PDB entry 4RXQ | X-ray diffraction, 2.10 A resolution | chains A and B

[Chain A (and B)]
Name: Deoxynucleoside triphosphate triphosphohydrolase SAMHD1
Organism: Homo sapiens
Notes: EC 3.1.5.-; chain B of this document is another copy of the same molecule, construct and numbering; everything in this record applies to it too
Reference sequence: Q9Y3Z3 (SAMH1_HUMAN); residues 109-626 here = UniProt positions 109-626
Amino-acid sequence (539 residues; row label = number of the first residue in the row):
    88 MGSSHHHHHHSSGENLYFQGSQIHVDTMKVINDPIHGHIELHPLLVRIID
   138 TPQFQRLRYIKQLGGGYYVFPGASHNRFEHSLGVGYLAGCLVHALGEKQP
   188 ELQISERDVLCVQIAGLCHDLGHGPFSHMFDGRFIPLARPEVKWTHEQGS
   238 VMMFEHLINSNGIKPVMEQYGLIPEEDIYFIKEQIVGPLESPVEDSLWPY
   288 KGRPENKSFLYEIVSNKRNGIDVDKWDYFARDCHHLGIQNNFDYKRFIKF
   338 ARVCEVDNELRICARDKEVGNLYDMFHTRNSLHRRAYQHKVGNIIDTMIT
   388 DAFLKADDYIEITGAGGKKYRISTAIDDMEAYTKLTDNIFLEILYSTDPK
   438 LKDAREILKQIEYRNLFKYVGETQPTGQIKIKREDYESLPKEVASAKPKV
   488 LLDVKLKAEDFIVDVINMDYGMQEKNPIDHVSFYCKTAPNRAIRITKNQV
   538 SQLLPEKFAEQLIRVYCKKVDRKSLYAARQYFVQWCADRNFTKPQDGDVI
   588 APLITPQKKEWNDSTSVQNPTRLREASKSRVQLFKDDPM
Disordered / not traced: 88-113, 279-283, 600-626 (chain B: 88-101, 279-283, 600-626)
Sequence notes: expression tag (88-108); conflict Y266 (Cys in Q9Y3Z3)
Ligand contacts:
  - deoxyuridine-5'-triphosphate (DUT), molecule 1: V117, I118, N119, H125
  - deoxyuridine-5'-triphosphate (DUT), molecule 2: Q149, L150, R164, H215, V301, S302, G307, D309, D311, K312, Y315, D319, R366, H370, Y374, Q375
  - deoxyuridine-5'-triphosphate (DUT), molecule 3: V156, F157, P158, I325, R333, F337, R352, K354, N358, R372, H376, K377, V378, K523
  - GTP (guanosine-5'-triphosphate), molecule 1: K116, V117, I118, V133, I136, D137, Q142, R145, F165
  - GTP, molecule 2: Y155, V156, F157, P158, H376, V378, R451, L453, K455, K523
Curated features (UniProtKB/Swiss-Prot):
  - active site: H233
  - binding site (GTP): K116, V117, D137, Q142, R145, R451, K455, K523
  - binding site (dATP): N119, Q149, V156, R164, H210, H215, K312, Y315, D319, R333, R352, K354, N358, R366, Q375, H376, K377, K523
  - binding site (dCTP): N119, Q149, V156, R164, H210, H215, K312, Y315, D319, R333, R352, K354, R366, R372, Q375, H376, K377, K523
  - binding site (dGTP): N119, Q149, L150, V156, R164, K312, Y315, D319, R333, R352, K354, N358, R366, Y374, Q375, H376, K377, K523
  - binding site (dTTP): N119, Q149, V156, R164, H210, H215, K312, Y315, D319, R333, R352, K354, Q375, H376, K377, K523
  - binding site (Mn(2+)): H167, H206, D207, D311
  - modified residue: T592 (Microbial infection: Phosphothreonine)
  - cross-link (Glycyl lysine isopeptide (Lys-Gly)): K467 (interchain with G-Cter in SUMO2), K469 (interchain with G-Cter in SUMO2), K492 (interchain with G-Cter in SUMO2), K622 (interchain with G-Cter in SUMO2)
  - natural variant: D120 to H123 (deletion: In AGS5), H123 (H123P: In AGS5), R143 (R143C: In AGS5; R143H: In AGS5), R145 (R145Q: In AGS5), H167 (H167Y: In AGS5), I201 (I201N: In AGS5 and CHBL2), G209 (G209S: In AGS5), M254 (M254V: In AGS5), R290 (R290H: In AGS5), L369 (L369S: In AGS5), M385 (M385V: In AGS5), I448 (I448T: In AGS5), 1 further natural variant entry in UniProt
  - mutagenesis: H111 (H111R: Increased stability of the tetramer and increased deoxynucleoside triphosphate (dNTPase) activity; when associated with F-77 and F-80), D137 (D137A: Impairs homotetramerization and nearly abolishes dNTPase activity), Q142 (Q142E/A: Impairs homotetramerization and nearly abolishes dNTPase activity; when associated with K-145), R143 (R143A: Abolished ability to restrict infection by viruses), R145 (R145A: Impairs homotetramerization and nearly abolishes dNTPase activity. Abolished ability to restrict infection by viruses; R145K: Impairs homotetramerization and nearly abolishes dNTPase activity ...), Q149 (Q149A: Abolished dNTPase activity without affecting homotetramerization. Abolished dNTPase activity; when associated with A-319), R164 (R164A: Abolished ability to restrict infection by viruses), H167 (H167A: Abolished ability to restrict infection by viruses), H206 to D207 (Abolishes zinc binding and dNTPase activity. Does not affect ability to promote DNA end resection at stalled replication forks), H206 (H206A: Abolished ability to restrict infection by viruses), D207 (D207A: Abolished ability to restrict infection by viruses; D207N/A: Loss of dNTPase activity), H210 (H210A: Abolished dNTPase activity without affecting homotetramerization), 31 further mutagenesis entries in UniProt

[Chain A / chain B interface]
Pairs across the interface (64; chain A residue first):
  I118(A) with P158(B), hydrophobic
  N119(A) with P158(B); L323(B); G324(B), hydrogen bond (side chain-backbone)
  P121(A) with G159(B); H321(B); H322(B); G324(B)
  D137(A) with E449(B); Y450(B); R451(B)
  T138(A) with E449(B)
  P139(A) with E449(B); Y450(B)
  Q142(A) with E449(B)
  R145(A) with Y154(B), hydrogen bond (side chain-backbone); Y155(B)
  Y146(A) with Y155(B), hydrogen bond; F427(B); L428(B), hydrophobic
  Y154(A) with R145(B), hydrogen bond (backbone-side chain); N163(B), hydrogen bond; E166(B), hydrogen bond
  Y155(A) with R145(B); Y146(B), hydrogen bond
  P158(A) with I118(B), hydrophobic; N119(B); E166(B)
  G159(A) with P121(B)
  S161(A) with S161(B); H162(B); E166(B)
  H162(A) with S161(B)
  N163(A) with Y154(B), hydrogen bond
  E166(A) with Y154(B), hydrogen bond; P158(B); S161(B)
  N248(A) with Y450(B)
  H321(A) with P121(B); H321(B), hydrogen bond (side chain-backbone)
  H322(A) with P121(B); H322(B)
  L323(A) with N119(B)
  G324(A) with N119(B), hydrogen bond (backbone-side chain); P121(B)
  K421(A) with Y432(B)
  T423(A) with Y432(B), hydrogen bond
  N425(A) with N425(B); L428(B); Y432(B)
  F427(A) with Y146(B)
  L428(A) with Y146(B), hydrophobic; N425(B)
  Y432(A) with K421(B); T423(B), hydrogen bond; N425(B)
  E449(A) with D137(B); T138(B); P139(B); Q142(B)
  Y450(A) with D137(B); P139(B); N248(B)
  R451(A) with D137(B)
Other interface residues (no listed pair), chain A (39 interface residues in all): D120, F157, F165, L169, T400, T420, E429, T434
Other interface residues (no listed pair), chain B (39 interface residues in all): D120, V156, F165, L169, T400, T420, E429, T434

[Summary]
The chain A/chain B interface involves 39 residues from each chain, with 13 hydrogen bonds. Polar pairs
include N119(A)-G324(B), R145(A)-Y154(B) and Y146(A)-Y155(B). Chain A binds GTP and 3 copies of
deoxyuridine-5'-triphosphate.
Chain A and chain B are both Deoxynucleoside triphosphate triphosphohydrolase SAMHD1 (Homo sapiens); the
structure, The structure of GTP-dUTP-bound SAMHD1, was determined by X-ray diffraction (same publication as
4RXO, 4RXP, 4RXR and 4RXS).
